Entry 8QCI (X-ray diffraction, 2.20 A resolution); this record covers chains B and A.

== Chain B ==
Molecule: IgGFc-binding protein
From: Homo sapiens
UniProt: Q9Y6R7 (FCGBP_HUMAN); residues 4081-4349 here = UniProt positions 4081-4349
Chain sequence (275 residues; each row starts with the number of its first residue):
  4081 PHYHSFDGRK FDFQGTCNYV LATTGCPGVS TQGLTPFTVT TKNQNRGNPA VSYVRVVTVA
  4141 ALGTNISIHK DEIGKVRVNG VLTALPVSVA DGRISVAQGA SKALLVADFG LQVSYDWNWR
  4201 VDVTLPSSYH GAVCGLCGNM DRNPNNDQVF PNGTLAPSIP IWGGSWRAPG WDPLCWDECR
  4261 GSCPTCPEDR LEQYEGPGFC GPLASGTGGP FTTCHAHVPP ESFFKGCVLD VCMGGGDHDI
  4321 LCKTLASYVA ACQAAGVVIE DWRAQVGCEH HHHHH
Disordered / not traced: 4350-4355
Differences from the reference sequence: conflict Ala4284 (Ser in Q9Y6R7), His4318 (Arg in Q9Y6R7), Thr4324 (Ala in Q9Y6R7); expression tag (4350-4355)
Curated features (UniProtKB/Swiss-Prot):
  - glycosylation: Asn4145 (N-linked (GlcNAc...) asparagine)
Disulfides: Cys4097-Cys4255, Cys4106-Cys4214, Cys4259-Cys4263, Cys4266-Cys4312, Cys4280-Cys4307, Cys4294-Cys4332, Cys4322-Cys4348
Covalent attachments: N-acetylglucosamine (NAG) linked to Asn4145, Asn4232
Bound ions: Ca2+: Asp4087, Asn4219, Asp4221, Asn4223, Asn4226, Asp4227
What the authors report for this chain:
  - mutagenesis - H4082N: abolished catalytic activity
  - catalytic residues: His4082
  - mutagenesis - Q4094A, Q4094E: decreased catalytic activity
  - mutagenesis - H4082N: decreased stability
  - contacts within the chain: Trp4251-Glu4301 (from molecular simulation)

== Chain A ==
Molecule: IgGFc-binding protein
From: Homo sapiens
UniProt: Q9Y6R7 (FCGBP_HUMAN); residues 4073-4080 here correspond to UniProt positions 1671-1678 (UniProt number = residue number - 2402)
Chain sequence (10 residues; row label = number of the first residue in the row):
  4071 APATCWLWGD
Differences from the reference sequence: expression tag (4071-4072)
What the authors report for this chain:
  - mutagenesis - D4080A, D4080N: abolished catalytic activity
  - mutagenesis - D4080N: decreased stability

== How chain B and chain A interact ==
Pairs across the interface (47):
  Pro4081(B) with Leu4077(A), hydrophobic; Trp4078(A); Gly4079(A); Asp4080(A)
  His4082(B) with Leu4077(A); Trp4078(A), hydrogen bond (backbone-backbone); Asp4080(A), salt bridge
  Tyr4083(B) with Trp4076(A); Leu4077(A), hydrophobic
  His4084(B) with Thr4074(A); Cys4075(A), hydrogen bond (backbone-side chain); Trp4076(A), hydrogen bond (backbone-backbone)
  Ser4085(B) with Thr4074(A)
  Phe4086(B) with Ala4073(A); Thr4074(A); Cys4075(A)
  Gln4094(B) with Asp4080(A), hydrogen bond
  Leu4101(B) with Leu4077(A), hydrophobic
  Arg4126(B) with Asp4080(A), hydrogen bond (side chain-backbone)
  Val4131(B) with Asp4080(A)
  Ser4132(B) with Gly4079(A); Asp4080(A), hydrogen bond (backbone-backbone)
  Tyr4133(B) with Gly4079(A); Asp4080(A)
  Val4134(B) with Leu4077(A), hydrophobic
  Trp4199(B) with Leu4077(A); Trp4078(A); Gly4079(A); Asp4080(A)
  Arg4200(B) with Trp4076(A); Leu4077(A)
  Val4201(B) with Trp4076(A); Leu4077(A), hydrogen bond (backbone-backbone)
  Asp4202(B) with Cys4075(A); Trp4076(A)
  Val4203(B) with Ala4073(A); Thr4074(A); Cys4075(A), hydrogen bond (backbone-backbone)
  Thr4204(B) with Ala4073(A); Thr4074(A), hydrogen bond
  Leu4205(B) with Pro4072(A); Ala4073(A), hydrogen bond (backbone-backbone)
  Ser4207(B) with Ala4071(A), hydrogen bond (side chain-backbone)
  Cys4217(B) with Cys4075(A), disulfide
  Met4220(B) with Ala4073(A), hydrophobic
  Arg4222(B) with Ala4071(A), hydrogen bond (side chain-backbone); Ala4073(A)
Other interface residues (no listed pair), chain B (25 interface residues in all): Asp4092
Cross-chain cystine bridges: Cys4217(B)-Cys4075(A)
The authors on this interface:
  - specific contacts: Gln4094(B)-Asp4080(A) (hydrogen bond), Ser4132(B)-Asp4080(A) (backbone contact)

== Overview ==
The interface between chain B and chain A involves 25 residues on one side and 10 on the other; the contacts
include 1 disulfide bond, 12 hydrogen bonds and 1 salt bridge. Polar pairs include His4082(B)-Asp4080(A),
His4084(B)-Cys4075(A) and Gln4094(B)-Asp4080(A). The authors report a hydrogen bond between Gln4094(B) and
Asp4080(A); a backbone contact between Ser4132(B) and Asp4080(A). The paper reports the catalytic residue
His4082(B); Q4094A and Q4094E of chain B reduce catalytic activity; 5 substitutions were tested in all.
Here chain B is IgGFc-binding protein and chain A is IgGFc-binding protein, both from Homo sapiens. Entry 8QCI
(FCGBP D10 Assembly Segment) was determined by X-ray diffraction.
